PDB entry 4PGY | X-ray diffraction, 2.26 A resolution | chains A and T of the 4 polymer chains in the assembly

== Chain A ==
Molecule: DNA polymerase beta
From: Homo sapiens
Notes: EC 2.7.7.7, 4.2.99.-
UniProtKB: P06746 (DPOLB_HUMAN); residue numbers follow UniProt; this construct covers 7-335
Sequence (329 residues; each row starts with the number of its first residue):
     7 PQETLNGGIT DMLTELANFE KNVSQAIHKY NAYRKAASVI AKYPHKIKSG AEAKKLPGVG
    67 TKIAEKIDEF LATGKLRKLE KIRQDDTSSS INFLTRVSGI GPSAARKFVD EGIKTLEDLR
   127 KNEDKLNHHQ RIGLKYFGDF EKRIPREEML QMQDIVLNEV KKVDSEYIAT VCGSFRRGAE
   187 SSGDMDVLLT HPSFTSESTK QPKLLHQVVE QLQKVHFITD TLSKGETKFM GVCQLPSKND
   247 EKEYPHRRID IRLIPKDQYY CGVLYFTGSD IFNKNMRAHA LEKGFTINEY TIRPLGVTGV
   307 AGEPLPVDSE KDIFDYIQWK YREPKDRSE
Disordered / not traced: 205-206
Curated features (UniProtKB/Swiss-Prot):
  - region: Arg183 to Asp192 (DNA-binding)
  - active site: Lys72 (Nucleophile)
  - binding site (K(+)): Lys60, Leu62, Val65, Thr101, Val103, Ile106
  - binding site (Na(+)): Lys60, Leu62, Val65, Thr101, Val103, Ile106
  - binding site (dATP): Arg149, Ser180, Arg183, Gly189, Asp190
  - binding site (dCTP): Arg149, Ser180, Arg183, Gly189, Asp190
  - binding site (dGTP): Arg149, Ser180, Arg183, Gly189, Asp190, Asp192
  - binding site (dTTP): Arg149, Ser180, Arg183, Gly189, Asp190
  - binding site (Mg(2+)): Asp190, Asp192, Asp256
  - modified residue: Lys72 (N6-acetyllysine), Arg83 (Omega-N-methylarginine), Arg152 (Omega-N-methylarginine)
  - cross-link (Glycyl lysine isopeptide (Lys-Gly)): Lys41 (interchain with G-Cter in ubiquitin), Lys61 (interchain with G-Cter in ubiquitin), Lys81 (interchain with G-Cter in ubiquitin)
  - natural variant: Leu22 (L22P: Found in a gastric cancer sample; uncertain significance), Tyr39 (Y39C: Found in a gastric cancer sample; uncertain significance), Gly118 (G118V: Decreased DNA-directed DNA polymerase activity), Arg137 (R137Q: Decreased function in base-excision repair), Arg149 (R149I: Decreased DNA-directed DNA polymerase activity), Asp160 (D160N: Found in a gastric cancer sample; uncertain significance), Cys239 (C239R: Found in a gastric cancer sample; uncertain significance), Lys289 (K289M: Found in a colon cancer sample; uncertain significance), Asn294 (N294D: Found in a gastric cancer sample; uncertain significance), Glu295 (E295K: Found in a gastric cancer sample; uncertain significance)
  - mutagenesis: Phe25 (F25W: No effect on 5'-dRP lyase activity. Decreased ssDNA binding), His34 (H34G: Decreased 5'-dRP lyase activity. Decreased ssDNA binding), Lys35 (K35A: Decreased 5'-dRP lyase activity. Decreased ssDNA binding. Loss of 5'-dRP lyase activity; when associated with A-68 and A-72. Decreased ssDNA binding; when associated with A-68 and A-72 ...), Tyr39 (Y39F: No effect on 5'-dRP lyase activity; Y39Q: Abolishes DNA polymerase and 5'-dRP lyase activity), Lys41 (K41R: Abolishes ubiquitination; when associated with R-61 and R-81), Lys60 (K60A: Decreased 5'-dRP lyase activity. Decreased ssDNA binding), Lys61 (K61R: Abolishes ubiquitination; when associated with R-41 and R-81), Lys68 (K68A: No effect on 5'-dRP lyase activity. Decreased ssDNA binding. Loss of 5'-dRP lyase activity; when associated with A-35 and A-72. Decreased ssDNA binding; when associated with A-35 and A-72 ...), Glu71 (E71Q: No effect on 5'-dRP lyase activity. No effect on structure shown by circular dichroism. No effect on ssDNA binding), Lys72 (K72A: Severely reduced 5'-dRP lyase activity. Does not affect ssDNA binding. Loss of 5'-dRP lyase activity; when associated with A-35 and A-68. Decreased ssDNA binding ...), Glu75 (E75A: Slightly decreased 5'-dRP lyase activity. Decreased ssDNA binding. No effect on structure shown by circular dichroism), Lys81 (K81R: Abolishes ubiquitination; when associated with R-41 and R-61), 5 further mutagenesis entries in UniProt
Bound ions: Na+ site 1: Lys60, Leu62, Val65 (shared with 1 residue of chain D); Na+ site 2: Thr101, Val103, Ile106 (shared with 1 residue of chain P)

== Chain T ==
Molecule: 16-nt DNA strand
Sequence (16 nucleotides; each row starts with the number of its first residue):
     1 CCGACGGCGC ATCAGC

== Interface between chain A and chain T ==
Pairs across the interface - 14 pairs, chain A then chain T:
  His34(A) with DC5(T), stacking on the base
  His134(A) with DT12(T), phosphate contact
  Ser229(A) with DC10(T), phosphate contact; DA11(T), sugar contact
  Lys230(A) with DC10(T), hydrogen bond to the phosphate; DA11(T), hydrogen bond to the phosphate
  Gly231(A) with DC10(T), phosphate contact
  Glu232(A) with DC10(T), hydrogen bond to the phosphate
  Thr233(A) with DG9(T), hydrogen bond to the phosphate; DC10(T), hydrogen bond to the phosphate
  Lys234(A) with DG9(T), phosphate contact; DC10(T), hydrogen bond to the phosphate
  Tyr271(A) with DG6(T), hydrogen bond to the base
  Tyr296(A) with DC8(T), sugar contact
Interface residues without a listed pair, chain A (12 interface residues in all): Asn133, Leu228

== In short ==
12 residues of chain A face 7 of chain T across their interface, with 7 hydrogen bonds and 1 aromatic stacking
contact. Polar pairs include Tyr271(A)-DG6(T), Lys230(A)-DC10(T) and Lys230(A)-DA11(T).
Chain A is DNA polymerase beta (Homo sapiens) and chain T is a 16-nt DNA strand; the structure, Structure of
human DNA polymerase beta complexed with a nicked DNA containing a GT at N-1 ..., was determined by X-ray
diffraction.
